Entry 5TCP (electron microscopy, 4.30 A resolution (low resolution: residue-level contacts below are approximate; hydrogen-bond / salt-bridge calls are withheld)); this record covers chains 0 and A of the 48 polymer chains in the assembly.

[Chain 0]
Name: Lipoprotein PrgK
Organism: Salmonella enterica subsp. enterica serovar Typhimurium
UniProtKB: P41786 (PRGK_SALTY); numbering as in UniProt (aligned over 18-252)
Chain sequence (235 residues; each row starts with the number of its first residue):
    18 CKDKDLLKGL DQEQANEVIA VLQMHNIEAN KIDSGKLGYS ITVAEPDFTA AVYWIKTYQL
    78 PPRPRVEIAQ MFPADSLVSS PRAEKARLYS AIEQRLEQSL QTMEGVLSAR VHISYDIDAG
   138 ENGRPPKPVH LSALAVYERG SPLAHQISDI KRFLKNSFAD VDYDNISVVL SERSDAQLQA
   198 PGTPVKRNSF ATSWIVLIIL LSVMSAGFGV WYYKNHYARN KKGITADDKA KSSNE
Not modelled in the structure: 18-19, 204-252
Swiss-Prot annotation at these positions:
  - lipidation: Cys18 (N-palmitoyl cysteine)

[Chain A]
Name: Protein PrgH
Organism: Salmonella enterica subsp. enterica serovar Typhimurium
UniProtKB: P41783 (PRGH_SALTY); numbering as in UniProt (aligned over 130-392)
Chain sequence (263 residues; row label = number of the first residue in the row):
   130 SAKKNEPRFK NGIVAALAGF FILGIGTVGT LWILNSPQRQ AAELDSLLGQ EKERFQVLPG
   190 RDKMLYVAAQ NERDTLWARQ VLARGDYDKN ARVINENEEN KRISIWLDTY YPQLAYYRIH
   250 FDEPRKPVFW LSRQRNTMSK KELEVLSQKL RALMPYADSV NITLMDDVTA AGQAEAGLKQ
   310 QALPYSRRNH KGGVTFVIQG ALDDVEILRA RQFVDSYYRT WGGRYVQFAI ELKDDWLKGR
   370 SFQYGAEGYI KMSPGHWYFP SPL
Not modelled in the structure: 130-170, 365-392

[How chain 0 and chain A interact]
Pairs across the interface (28; chain 0 residue first):
  Gln40(0) - Trp206(A)
  His42(0) - Gln209(A)
  Asn43(0) - Trp206(A)
  Asn43(0) - Gln209(A)
  Asn43(0) - Val210(A)
  Asn43(0) - Arg213(A)
  Asp64(0) - Gln209(A)
  Asp64(0) - Arg213(A)
  Ala67(0) - Gln209(A)
  Ala161(0) - Leu337(A)
  Ile164(0) - Val334(A)
  Ser184(0) - Asp333(A)
  Val185(0) - Asp333(A)
  Ser191(0) - Arg202(A)
  Asp192(0) - Arg183(A)
  Asp192(0) - Arg202(A)
  Gln194(0) - Arg202(A)
  Gln194(0) - Trp206(A)
  Gln196(0) - Gln179(A)
  Gln196(0) - Glu180(A)
  Pro198(0) - Trp206(A)
  Pro198(0) - Arg213(A)
  Gly199(0) - Arg213(A)
  Thr200(0) - Arg213(A)
  Pro201(0) - Arg213(A)
  Val202(0) - Leu176(A)
  Val202(0) - Gly214(A)
  Val202(0) - Asp215(A)
Also at the interface, not in a pair above, chain 0 (27 interface residues in all): Met41, Ile44, Pro63, Trp71, Leu160, Lys168, Ile183, Leu187, Ala197
Also at the interface, not in a pair above, chain A (17 interface residues in all): Gly178, Leu205, Asp332

[Summary]
27 residues of chain 0 and 17 residues of chain A are in contact.
Chain 0 is Lipoprotein PrgK and chain A is Protein PrgH, both from Salmonella enterica subsp. enterica serovar
Typhimurium; the structure, Near-atomic resolution cryo-EM structure of the periplasmic domains of PrgH and
PrgK, was determined by electron microscopy, deposited together with 5TCQ and 5TCR.
